Entry 8T1Y (X-ray diffraction, 2.14 A resolution); this record covers chain A.

# Chain A
Molecule: Sialidase
From: Porphyromonas gingivalis
UniProt: Q7MX62 (Q7MX62_PORGI); residues 31-526 here = UniProt positions 31-526
Chain sequence (509 residues; each row starts with the number of its first residue):
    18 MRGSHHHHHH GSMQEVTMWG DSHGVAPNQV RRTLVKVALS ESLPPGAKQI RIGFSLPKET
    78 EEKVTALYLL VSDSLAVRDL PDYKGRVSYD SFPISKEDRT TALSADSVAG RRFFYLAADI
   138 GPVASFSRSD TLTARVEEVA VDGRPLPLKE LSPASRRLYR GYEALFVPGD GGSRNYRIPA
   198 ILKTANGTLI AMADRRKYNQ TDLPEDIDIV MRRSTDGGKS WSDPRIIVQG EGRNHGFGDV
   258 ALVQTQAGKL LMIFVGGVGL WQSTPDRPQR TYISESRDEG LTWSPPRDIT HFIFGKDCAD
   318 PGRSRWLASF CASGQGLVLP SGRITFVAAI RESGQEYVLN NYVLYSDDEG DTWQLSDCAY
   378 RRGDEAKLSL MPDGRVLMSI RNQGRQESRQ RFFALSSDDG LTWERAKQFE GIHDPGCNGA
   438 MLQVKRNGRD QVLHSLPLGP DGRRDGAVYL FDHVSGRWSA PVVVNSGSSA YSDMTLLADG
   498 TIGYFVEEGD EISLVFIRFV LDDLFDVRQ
Unresolved in the structure: 18-30, 524-526
Differences from the reference sequence: initiating methionine (18); expression tag (19-30)
Small-molecule neighbours: 2-deoxy-2,3-dehydro-N-acetyl-neuraminic acid (DAN): Arg194, Ile195, Arg213, Asp219, Asp256, Val272, Leu277, Trp278, Gln286, Phe327, Leu356, Asp381, Glu382, Arg398, Gln400, Arg460, Tyr488
What the authors report for this chain:
  - binding site for 2-deoxy-2,3-dehydro-N-acetyl-neuraminic acid: Arg194, Asp219, Asp256, Val272, Leu277, Trp278, Phe327, Asp381, Arg398, Arg460, Tyr488
  - conformationally variable residues: Tyr488
  - mutagenesis - Y193A/R194A/I195A/P196A: abolished catalytic activity

# Summary
Chain A binds 2-deoxy-2,3-dehydro-N-acetyl-neuraminic acid. The paper reports a binding site for
2-deoxy-2,3-dehydro-N-acetyl-neuraminic acid at Arg194, Asp219 and Asp256 among others;
Y193A/R194A/I195A/P196A abolish catalytic activity.
Chain A is Sialidase (Porphyromonas gingivalis); the structure, Crystal Structure of Porphyromonas gingivalis
Sialidase (PG_0352) Bound to Neu5Ac2en (DANA), was determined by X-ray diffraction (same publication as 8FEB,
8T1Z, 8T24, 8T26 and 8T27).
